5V7J - chains G and H of the 6 polymer chains in the assembly; structure by X-ray diffraction, 2.91 A resolution.

[Chain G]
Protein: Envelope glycoprotein gp160
From: Human immunodeficiency virus 1
Reference sequence: Q2N0S6 (Q2N0S6_9HIV1); the construct lacks a stretch of the UniProt sequence and is renumbered around it, so the offset changes along the chain: 32-140 = UniProt 31-139; 149-185 = UniProt 140-176; 187-309 = UniProt 186-308; 312-321 = UniProt 309-318; 2 more segments
Chain sequence (480 residues; each row starts with the number of its first residue; note: 12 numbers in that range are skipped by the numbering (no residue carries them; nothing is unmodelled there); a row labelled like 185A-185I holds insertion residues (185A, then the next letters in order)):
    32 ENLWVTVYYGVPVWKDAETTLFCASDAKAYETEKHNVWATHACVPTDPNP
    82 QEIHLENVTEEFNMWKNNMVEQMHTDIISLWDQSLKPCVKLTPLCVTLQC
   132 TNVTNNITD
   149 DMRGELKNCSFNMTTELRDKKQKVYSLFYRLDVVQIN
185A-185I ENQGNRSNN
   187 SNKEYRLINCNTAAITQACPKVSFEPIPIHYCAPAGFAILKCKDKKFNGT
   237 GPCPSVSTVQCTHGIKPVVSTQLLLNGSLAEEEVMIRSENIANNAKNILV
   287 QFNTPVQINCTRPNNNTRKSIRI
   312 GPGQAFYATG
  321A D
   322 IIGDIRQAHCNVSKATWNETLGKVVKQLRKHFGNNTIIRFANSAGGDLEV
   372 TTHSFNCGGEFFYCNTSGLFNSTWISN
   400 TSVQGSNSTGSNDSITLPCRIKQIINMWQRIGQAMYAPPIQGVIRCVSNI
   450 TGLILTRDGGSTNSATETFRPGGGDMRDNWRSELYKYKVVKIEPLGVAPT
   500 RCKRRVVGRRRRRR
Not modelled in the structure: 149-151, 185A-185I, 400-409, 508-513
Sequence notes: engineered mutation Ala-199 (Ser198 in Q2N0S6), Ala-278 (Thr277 in Q2N0S6), Asn-332 (Thr330 in Q2N0S6), Ala-365 (Ser363 in Q2N0S6), Ala-464 (Thr461 in Q2N0S6), Cys-501 (Ala498 in Q2N0S6); expression tag (509-513)
Disulfide bonds: Cys-54/Cys-74, Cys-119/Cys-205, Cys-126/Cys-196, Cys-131/Cys-157, Cys-218/Cys-247, Cys-228/Cys-239, Cys-296/Cys-331, Cys-378/Cys-445
Covalent attachments: glycan linked to Asn-88, Asn-332; N-acetylglucosamine (NAG) linked to Asn-133, Asn-156, Asn-160, Asn-234, Asn-262, Asn-295, Asn-301, Asn-356, Asn-386, Asn-392, Asn-448
Reported in the primary citation:
  - post-translational modification sites: Asn-160, Asn-386
  - post-translational modification sites: Asn-302 (from molecular simulation)
  - conformationally variable residues: Asn-160

[Chain H]
Protein: Antibody 3H+109L Fab heavy chain
From: Homo sapiens
Notes: antibody fragment or engineered binder
Chain sequence (236 residues; each row starts with the number of its first residue; a row labelled like 82A-82C holds insertion residues (82A, then the next letters in order)):
     1 QVQLQESGPGLVKPSETLSLTCTVSGGSISNYYWSWIRQSPGKGLEWIGY
    51 ISDSESTNYNPSLKSRVIISVDTSKNQLSLKL
82A-82C NSV
    83 TAADSAIYYCARAQQGKR
100A-100R IYGMVSFGEFFYYYYMDV
   101 WGKGTTVTVSSASTKGPSVFPLAPSSKSTSGGTAALGCLVKDYFPEPVTV
   151 SWNSGALTSGVHTFPAVLQSSGLYSLSSVVTVPSSSLGTQTYICNVNHKP
   201 SNTKVDKKVEPKSCD
Not modelled in the structure: 127, 212-215
Disulfide bonds: Cys-22/Cys-92, Cys-138/Cys-194

[Chain G / chain H interface]
Contacting residue pairs (8; chain G residue first):
  Asp-140(G) with Phe-100G(H)
  Asp-325(G) with Tyr-100B(H)
  Ile-326(G) with Tyr-100B(H)
  Arg-327(G) with Tyr-100B(H), hydrogen bond (side chain-backbone); Gly-100C(H); Phe-100G(H); Glu-100I(H), salt bridge
  Gln-328(G) with Phe-100G(H)
Interface residues without a listed pair, chain G (6 interface residues in all): His-330
Interface residues without a listed pair, chain H (6 interface residues in all): Met-100D, Gly-100H

[Summary]
Chain G and chain H each contribute 6 residues to their interface, with 1 hydrogen bond and 1 salt bridge.
Polar pairs include Arg-327(G)/Glu-100I(H) and Arg-327(G)/Tyr-100B(H). Covalently linked N-acetylglucosamine:
at Asn-88(G), Asn-133(G), Asn-156(G), Asn-160(G), Asn-234(G) and Asn-262(G) and 7 more. From the paper:
modification sites Asn-160(G), Asn-386(G) and Asn-302(G); conformational variability at Asn-160(G).
Chain G is Envelope glycoprotein gp160 (Human immunodeficiency virus 1) and chain H is Antibody 3H+109L Fab
heavy chain (Homo sapiens); the structure, Crystal Structure at 3.7 A Resolution of Glycosylated HIV-1 Clade A
BG505 SOSIP.664 Prefusion Env Trimer ..., was determined by X-ray diffraction.
